PDB entry 3OOK | X-ray diffraction, 2.29 A resolution | chains A and B

# Chain A
Protein: Bile acid receptor
From: Homo sapiens
Reference sequence: Q96RI1 (NR1H4_HUMAN); residues 248-476 here correspond to UniProt positions 258-486 (UniProt number = residue number + 10)
Chain sequence (233 residues; each row starts with the number of its first residue):
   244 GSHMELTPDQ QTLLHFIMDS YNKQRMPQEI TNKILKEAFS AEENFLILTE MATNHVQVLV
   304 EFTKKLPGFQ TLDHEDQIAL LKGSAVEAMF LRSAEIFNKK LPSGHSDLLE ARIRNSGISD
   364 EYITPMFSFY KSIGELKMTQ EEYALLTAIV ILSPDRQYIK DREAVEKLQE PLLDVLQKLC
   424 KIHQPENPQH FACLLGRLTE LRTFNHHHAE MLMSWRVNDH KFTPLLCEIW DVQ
Not modelled in the structure: 244-246
Construct notes: expression tag (244-247); engineered mutation Ala281 (Glu291 in Q96RI1), Ala354 (Glu364 in Q96RI1)
Residues lining bound ligands: OOK (4-({(2S)-2-[2-(4-chlorophenyl)-5,6-difluoro-1H-benzimidazol-1-yl]-2-cyclohexylacetyl}amino)-3,5-difluorobenzoic acid): Gln267, Arg268, Ile273, Thr274, Ile277, Asn287, Ile290, Leu291, Met294, Ala295, Asn297, His298, Met332, Phe333, Arg335, Ser336, Ile339, Phe340, Leu352, Ile356, Ser359, Ile361, Met369, Tyr373, Met454, Leu455, Trp458, Trp473
Curated features (UniProtKB/Swiss-Prot):
  - binding site (chenodeoxycholate): Arg335, Tyr365, Tyr373, His451
  - modified residue: Thr446 (Phosphothreonine)
  - cross-link: Lys279 (Glycyl lysine isopeptide (Lys-Gly) (interchain with G-Cter in SUMO1))

# Chain B
Protein: peptide of Nuclear receptor coactivator 1
Reference sequence: Q15788 (NCOA1_HUMAN); residues 744-757 here = UniProt positions 744-757
Chain sequence (14 residues; numbered 744 to 757; the number before each row is that of its first residue):
   744 KDHQLLRYLL DKDE
Not modelled in the structure: 744, 757
Curated features (UniProtKB/Swiss-Prot):
  - motif: Leu749 to Leu753 (LXXLL motif 5)
  - mutagenesis: Leu752 to Leu753 (Slightly affects interactions with steroid receptors. Abolishes interactions with steroid receptors; when associated with A-636; A-637; A-693 and A-694)

# How chain A and chain B interact
Contacting residue pairs - 26 pairs, chain A then chain B:
  Val303(A) - Leu749(B)  hydrophobic
  Val303(A) - Leu752(B)  hydrophobic
  Val303(A) - Leu753(B)  hydrophobic
  Glu304(A) - Lys755(B)  salt bridge
  Lys307(A) - Leu752(B)  hydrogen bond (side chain-backbone)
  Lys307(A) - Leu753(B)
  Lys307(A) - Lys755(B)
  Lys307(A) - Asp756(B)  salt bridge
  Phe312(A) - Leu753(B)  hydrophobic
  His317(A) - Asp754(B)
  Glu318(A) - Arg750(B)  salt bridge
  Ile321(A) - His746(B)
  Ile321(A) - Leu749(B)
  Ile321(A) - Arg750(B)
  Ile321(A) - Leu753(B)  hydrophobic
  Leu324(A) - Leu749(B)  hydrophobic
  Leu324(A) - Leu753(B)  hydrophobic
  Lys325(A) - His746(B)  hydrogen bond
  Pro467(A) - Leu748(B)
  Leu468(A) - Leu748(B)
  Leu468(A) - Leu752(B)  hydrophobic
  Glu471(A) - His746(B)
  Glu471(A) - Gln747(B)  hydrogen bond (side chain-backbone)
  Glu471(A) - Leu748(B)  hydrogen bond (side chain-backbone)
  Glu471(A) - Leu749(B)  hydrogen bond (side chain-backbone)
  Ile472(A) - Leu749(B)  hydrophobic
Other interface residues (no listed pair), chain A (15 interface residues in all): Gln313, Gln320

# Overview
The interface between chain A and chain B involves 15 residues on one side and 10 on the other, with 5
hydrogen bonds and 3 salt bridges. Polar contacts include Glu304(A)-Lys755(B), Lys307(A)-Asp756(B) and
Glu318(A)-Arg750(B). Bound to chain A: compound OOK.
Chain A is Bile acid receptor (Homo sapiens) and chain B is peptide of Nuclear receptor coactivator 1; the
structure, Crystal structure of human FXR in complex with
4-({(2S)-2-[2-(4-chlorophenyl)-5,6-difluoro-1H-benzimidazol-1-yl]-2-cyclohexylacetyl}amino)-3,5-difluorobenzoic
acid, was determined by X-ray diffraction together with 3OLF, 3OMK, 3OMM and 3OOF from the same study.
